PDB entry 1EPT | X-ray diffraction, 1.80 A resolution | chains B and C of the 3 polymer chains in the assembly

[Chain B]
Molecule: Porcine E-trypsin
Organism: Sus scrofa
Notes: EC 3.4.21.4
Reference sequence: P00761 (TRYP_PIG); the author numbering skips numbers that UniProt does not, so the offset changes along the chain: 61-67 = UniProt 52-58; 69-125 = UniProt 59-115; 127-130 = UniProt 116-119; 132-145 = UniProt 120-133
Chain sequence (82 residues; each row starts with the number of its first residue; note: 3 numbers in that range are skipped by the numbering (no residue carries them; nothing is unmodelled there)):
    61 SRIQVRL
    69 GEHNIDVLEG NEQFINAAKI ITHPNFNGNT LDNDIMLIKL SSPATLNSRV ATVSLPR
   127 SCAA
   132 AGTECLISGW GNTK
Ion coordination: Ca2+: Glu70, Asn72, Val75, Glu77, Glu80
Swiss-Prot annotation at these positions:
  - active site: Asp102 (Charge relay system)
  - binding site (Ca(2+)): Glu70, Asn72, Val75, Glu80

[Chain C]
Molecule: Porcine E-trypsin
Organism: Sus scrofa
Notes: EC 3.4.21.4
Reference sequence: P00761 (TRYP_PIG); the construct lacks a stretch of the UniProt sequence and is renumbered around it, so the offset changes along the chain: 146-183 = UniProt 134-171; 184-187 = UniProt 173-176; 188-204 = UniProt 178-194; 209-217 = UniProt 195-203; 1 more segments
Chain sequence (98 residues; each row starts with the number of its first residue; note: 5 numbers in that range are skipped by the numbering (no residue carries them; nothing is unmodelled there)):
   146 SSGSSYPSLL QCLKAPVLSN SSCKSSYPGQ ITGNMICV
  184A G
   184 FLQG
  188A G
   188 KDSCQGDSGG PVVCNGQ
   209 LQGIVSWGY
   219 GC
  221A A
   221 QKNKPGVYTK VCNYVNWIQQ TIAAN
Construct notes: conflict Asn165 (Asp153 in P00761), Gln186 (Glu175 in P00761)
Cystine bridges: Cys168-Cys182, Cys191-Cys220
Swiss-Prot annotation at these positions:
  - active site: Ser195 (Charge relay system)
  - site: Asp189 (Required for specificity)

[Chain B / chain C interface]
Pairs across the interface (107; chain B residue first):
  His71(B) with Ser153(C); Leu154(C); Leu155(C), hydrogen bond (backbone-backbone)
  Asn72(B) with Ser153(C); Leu154(C)
  Ile73(B) with Pro152(C); Ser153(C), hydrogen bond (backbone-backbone)
  Asp74(B) with Ser153(C), hydrogen bond
  Lys87(B) with Asn245(C), hydrogen bond (side chain-backbone)
  Ile89(B) with Trp237(C); Thr241(C); Asn245(C)
  His91(B) with Tyr234(C); Trp237(C)
  Pro92(B) with Trp237(C)
  Thr98(B) with Met180(C)
  Leu99(B) with Met180(C); Trp215(C), hydrophobic
  Asp100(B) with Thr177(C), hydrogen bond; Asn179(C), hydrogen bond; Met180(C)
  Asn101(B) with Asn179(C); Tyr234(C), hydrogen bond
  Asp102(B) with Ser214(C), hydrogen bond; Thr229(C), hydrogen bond (backbone-side chain)
  Ile103(B) with Ile212(C), hydrophobic
  Leu105(B) with Trp237(C), hydrophobic; Thr241(C)
  Lys107(B) with Asn245(C), hydrogen bond (side chain-backbone)
  Val121(B) with Val200(C), hydrophobic
  Ser122(B) with Gly203(C); Gln204(C); Leu209(C), hydrogen bond (backbone-backbone)
  Leu123(B) with Ile238(C), hydrophobic
  Pro124(B) with Gln204(C); Leu209(C); Gln210(C); Val231(C); Cys232(C), hydrophobic; Val235(C)
  Arg125(B) with Gln204(C), hydrogen bond (backbone-side chain)
  Ser127(B) with Gln204(C); Gln210(C), hydrogen bond (backbone-side chain); Cys232(C)
  Cys128(B) with Gln210(C); Lys230(C); Cys232(C), disulfide
  Ala129(B) with Gln210(C)
  Ala130(B) with Val162(C)
  Ala132(B) with Val162(C); Ser164(C)
  Gly133(B) with Val162(C), hydrogen bond (backbone-backbone)
  Thr134(B) with Ala160(C); Pro161(C); Val162(C), hydrogen bond (backbone-backbone); Cys201(C); Asn202(C)
  Glu135(B) with Lys159(C), salt bridge; Ala160(C); Cys201(C)
  Cys136(B) with Leu158(C); Lys159(C); Ala160(C), hydrogen bond (backbone-backbone); Val162(C), hydrophobic; Val199(C), hydrophobic; Val200(C); Cys201(C), disulfide
  Leu137(B) with Leu158(C); Lys159(C); Pro198(C); Val199(C); Val200(C), hydrogen bond (backbone-backbone)
  Ile138(B) with Gln156(C); Cys157(C); Leu158(C), hydrogen bond (backbone-backbone); Ala160(C), hydrophobic; Pro198(C); Val199(C), hydrophobic; Tyr228(C)
  Ser139(B) with Gln156(C); Pro198(C)
  Gly140(B) with Leu155(C); Gln156(C), hydrogen bond (backbone-backbone); Asp194(C)
  Trp141(B) with Tyr151(C); Pro152(C); Ser153(C), hydrogen bond (side chain-backbone); Leu154(C); Leu155(C); Asp194(C)
  Gly142(B) with Tyr151(C); Pro152(C); Gln192(C); Gly193(C); Asp194(C), hydrogen bond (backbone-side chain)
  Asn143(B) with Gly148(C), hydrogen bond (side chain-backbone); Ser149(C); Ser150(C), hydrogen bond (side chain-backbone); Tyr151(C); Cys191(C); Gln192(C), hydrogen bond (backbone-backbone)
  Thr144(B) with Ser150(C), hydrogen bond (backbone-backbone); Pro152(C)
  Lys145(B) with Ser146(C), hydrogen bond (backbone-backbone); Ser147(C), hydrogen bond (backbone-backbone); Gly148(C); Ser150(C)
Interface residues without a listed pair, chain B (40 interface residues in all): Thr90
Interface residues without a listed pair, chain C (53 interface residues in all): Leu163, Val183, Ser190, Val213, Asn233
Cross-chain cystine bridges: Cys128(B)-Cys232(C), Cys136(B)-Cys201(C)

[In short]
40 residues of chain B and 53 residues of chain C are in contact, with 2 disulfide bonds, 27 hydrogen bonds
and 1 salt bridge. Among the polar pairs are Glu135(B)-Lys159(C), Asp74(B)-Ser153(C) and Lys87(B)-Asn245(C).
Chain B is Porcine E-trypsin and chain C is Porcine E-trypsin, both from Sus scrofa; the structure, Refined
1.8 angstroms resolution crystal structure of porcine epsilon-trypsin, was determined by X-ray diffraction.
